8EAJ - chains B and X of the 7 polymer chains in the assembly; structure by electron microscopy, 2.45 A resolution.

# Chain B
Name: Minichromosome maintenance protein MCM
Source organism: Saccharolobus solfataricus P2
Notes: EC 3.6.4.12
Reference sequence: Q9UXG1 (MCM_SACS2); numbering as in UniProt; present here: 2-265, 269-612
Chain sequence (610 residues; each row starts with the number of its first residue; note: 3 numbers in that range are skipped by the numbering (no residue carries them; nothing is unmodelled there); numbering starts at 0):
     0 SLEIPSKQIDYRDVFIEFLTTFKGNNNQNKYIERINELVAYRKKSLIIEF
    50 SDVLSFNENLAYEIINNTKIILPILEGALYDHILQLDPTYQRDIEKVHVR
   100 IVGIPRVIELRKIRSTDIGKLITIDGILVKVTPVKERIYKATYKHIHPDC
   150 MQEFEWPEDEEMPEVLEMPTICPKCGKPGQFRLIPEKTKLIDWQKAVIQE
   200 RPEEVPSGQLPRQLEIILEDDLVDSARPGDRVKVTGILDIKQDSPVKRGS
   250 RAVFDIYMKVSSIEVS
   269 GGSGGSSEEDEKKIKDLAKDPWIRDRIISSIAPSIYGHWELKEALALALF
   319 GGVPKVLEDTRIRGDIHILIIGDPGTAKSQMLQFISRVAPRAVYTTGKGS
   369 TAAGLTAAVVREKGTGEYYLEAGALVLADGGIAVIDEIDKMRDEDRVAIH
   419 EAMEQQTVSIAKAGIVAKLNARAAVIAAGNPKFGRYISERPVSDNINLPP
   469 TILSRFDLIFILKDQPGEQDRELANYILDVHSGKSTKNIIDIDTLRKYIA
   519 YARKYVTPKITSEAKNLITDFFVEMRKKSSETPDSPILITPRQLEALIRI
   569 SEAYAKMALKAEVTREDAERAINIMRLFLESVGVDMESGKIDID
Not modelled in the structure: 0-6, 269-274, 605-612
Sequence notes: expression tag (0-1); conflict Gly-269 (Leu in Q9UXG1), Gly-270 (Asp in Q9UXG1), Ser-271 (Glu in Q9UXG1), Gly-272 (Val in Q9UXG1), Gly-273 (Ile in Q9UXG1), Ser-274 (Ile in Q9UXG1)
Ion coordination: Zn2+: His-144, Cys-149, Cys-171, Cys-174; Mg2+: Ser-347 (together with 08T)
Small-molecule neighbours:
  - 08T ([[[(2R,3S,4R,5R)-5-(6-aminopurin-9-yl)-3,4-bis(oxidanyl)oxolan-2-yl]methoxy-oxidanyl-phosphoryl]oxy-oxidanyl-phosphoryl]oxy-tris(fluoranyl)beryllium), molecule 1: Ser-302, Ile-303, Tyr-304, His-306, Asp-341, Pro-342, Gly-343, Thr-344, Ala-345, Lys-346, Ser-347, Gln-348, Glu-405, Asn-448, Leu-491, Ile-495
  - 08T, molecule 2: Glu-422, Gln-423, Arg-473, Pro-559, Arg-560, Glu-563
UniProt features mapped onto this chain:
  - motif: Ser-472 to Asp-475 (Arginine finger)
  - binding site (ATP): Gly-340 to Ser-347
  - mutagenesis: Leu-189 (L189D: Predominantly monomeric and loss of helicase activity; when associated with R-191), Asp-191 (D191R: Predominantly monomeric and loss of helicase activity; when associated with D-189), Glu-202 to Val-204 (Loss of helicase activity), Phe-318 (F318A: No effect on helicase and ATPase activity), Glu-326 to Asp-327 (Impairs helicase activity; when associated with A-329), Arg-329 (R329A: Impairs helicase activity; when associated with 326-A-A-327), Arg-331 (R331A: Loss of helicase and ATPase activity), Lys-346 (K346A: Loss of helicase and ATPase activity; K346A: Sharp decrease in ATPase activity. Almost devoid of helicase activity), Arg-359 (R359A: Loss of helicase and reduction of ATPase activity), Lys-366 (K366E: Loss of helicase and reduction of ATPase activity), Thr-374 (T374E: Reduction of helicase and gain of ATPase activity), Asp-404 (D404A: Loss of helicase and ATPase activity), 9 further mutagenesis entries in UniProt
What the authors report for this chain:
  - catalytic residues: Glu-405 (citing earlier work)

# Chain X
Molecule: 46-mer DNA strand
Sequence (46 nucleotides; numbered 1 to 46; the number before each row is that of its first residue):
     1 TTTTTTTTTTTTTTTTTTTTCTATAGTTTTTTTTTTTTTTTTTTTT
Not modelled in the structure: 12-46

# Interface between chain B and chain X
Residue-residue contacts (13):
  Thr-369(B) with DT5(X), hydrogen bond to the phosphate
  Ala-371(B) with DT4(X), phosphate contact; DT5(X), phosphate contact
  Ala-376(B) with DT4(X), phosphate contact
  Val-377(B) with DT3(X), phosphate contact; DT4(X), hydrogen bond to the phosphate
  Arg-379(B) with DT2(X), hydrogen bond to the base; DT3(X), base contact
  Tyr-386(B) with DT2(X), hydrogen bond to the sugar
  Lys-430(B) with DT3(X), phosphate contact; DT4(X), salt bridge to the phosphate
  Ala-431(B) with DT2(X), phosphate contact; DT3(X), hydrogen bond to the phosphate
Interface residues without a listed pair, chain B (10 interface residues in all): Gly-372, Ala-375
Interface residues without a listed pair, chain X (5 interface residues in all): DT1

# In short
The interface between chain B and chain X involves 10 residues on one side and 5 on the other, with 5 hydrogen
bonds and 1 salt bridge. Polar contacts include Arg-379(B)/DT2(X), Tyr-386(B)/DT2(X) and Thr-369(B)/DT5(X).
Chain B binds compound 08T. From the paper: the catalytic residue Glu-405(B).
Chain B is Minichromosome maintenance protein MCM (Saccharolobus solfataricus P2) and chain X is a 46-mer DNA
strand; the structure, SsoMCM hexamer bound to Mg/ADP-BeFx and 46-mer DNA strand. Class 1, was determined by
electron microscopy, deposited together with 8EAF, 8EAG, 8EAH, 8EAK, 8EAL and 8EAM.
